1XGZ - chain A; structure by X-ray diffraction, 2.00 A resolution.

Chain A:
Protein: Alpha-amylase, pancreatic
Organism: Homo sapiens
Notes: EC 3.2.1.1
UniProtKB: P04746 (AMYP_HUMAN); residues 1-496 here correspond to UniProt positions 16-511 (UniProt number = residue number + 15)
Amino-acid sequence (496 residues; each row starts with the number of its first residue):
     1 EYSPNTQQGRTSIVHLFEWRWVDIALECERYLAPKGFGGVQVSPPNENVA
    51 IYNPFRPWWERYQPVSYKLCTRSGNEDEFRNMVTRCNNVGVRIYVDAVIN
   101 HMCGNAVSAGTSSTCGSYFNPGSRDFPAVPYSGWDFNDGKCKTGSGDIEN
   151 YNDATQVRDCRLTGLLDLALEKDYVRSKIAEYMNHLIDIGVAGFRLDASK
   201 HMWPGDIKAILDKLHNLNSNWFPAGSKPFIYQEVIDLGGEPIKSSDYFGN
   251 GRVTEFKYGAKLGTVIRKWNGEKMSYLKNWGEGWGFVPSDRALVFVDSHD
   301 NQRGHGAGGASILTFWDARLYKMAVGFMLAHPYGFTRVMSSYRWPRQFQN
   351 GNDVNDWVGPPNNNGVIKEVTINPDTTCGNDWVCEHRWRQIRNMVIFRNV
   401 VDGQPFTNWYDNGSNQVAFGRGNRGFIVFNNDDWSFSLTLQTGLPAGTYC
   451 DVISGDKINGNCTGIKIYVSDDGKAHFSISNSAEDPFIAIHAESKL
Sequence notes: engineered mutation Ser-298 (Asn313 in P04746)
Modified positions: Glu-1 (pyroglutamic acid; PCA)
Swiss-Prot annotation at these positions:
  - active site: Asp-197 (Nucleophile), Glu-233 (Proton donor)
  - binding site (Ca(2+)): Asn-100, Arg-158, Asp-167, His-201
  - binding site (chloride): Arg-195, Arg-337
  - site: Asp-300 (Transition state stabilizer)
  - glycosylation: Asn-461 (N-linked (GlcNAc...) asparagine)
Disulfides: Cys-28/Cys-86, Cys-70/Cys-115, Cys-141/Cys-160, Cys-378/Cys-384, Cys-450/Cys-462
Covalently attached groups: N-acetylglucosamine (NAG) linked to Asn-461
Bound ions: Ca2+: Asn-100, Arg-158, Asp-167, His-201
From the paper describing this entry:
  - mutagenesis - N298S (10-fold): decreased catalytic activity on starch (citing earlier work)
  - catalytic residues: Arg-195, Asp-197, Glu-233 (citing earlier work)
  - catalytic residues: Asp-300 (proposed by the authors, not directly observed)
  - conformationally variable residues (loop rearrangement, side-chain flip): Glu-233, Ser-298, Asp-300, Gly-304 to Ser-311
  - contacts within the chain: Glu-233/Arg-337 (salt bridge), His-299/Gln-302 (backbone contact), Ser-298/Asp-300 (hydrogen bond)
  - post-translational modification sites: Asn-461

In short:
Covalently linked N-acetylglucosamine: at Asn-461. The Ca2+ site is built by Asn-100, Arg-158, Asp-167 and
His-201. From UniProt: active-site residues Asp-197 and Glu-233, 4 Ca2+-binding residues and chloride-binding
residues Arg-195 and Arg-337. The paper reports catalytic residues Arg-195, Asp-197 and Glu-233 among others;
N298S reduces catalytic activity on starch.
Chain A is Alpha-amylase, pancreatic (Homo sapiens); the structure, Structure of the N298S variant of human
pancreatic alpha-amylase, was determined by X-ray diffraction together with 1XH0, 1XH1 and 1XH2 from the same
study.
